6FE5 - chain A; structure by X-ray diffraction, 1.52 A resolution.

[Chain A]
Molecule: Glutamate carboxypeptidase 2
From: Homo sapiens
Notes: EC 3.4.17.21
UniProtKB: Q04609 (FOLH1_HUMAN); residue numbers follow UniProt; this construct covers 44-750
Amino-acid sequence (707 residues; row label = number of the first residue in the row):
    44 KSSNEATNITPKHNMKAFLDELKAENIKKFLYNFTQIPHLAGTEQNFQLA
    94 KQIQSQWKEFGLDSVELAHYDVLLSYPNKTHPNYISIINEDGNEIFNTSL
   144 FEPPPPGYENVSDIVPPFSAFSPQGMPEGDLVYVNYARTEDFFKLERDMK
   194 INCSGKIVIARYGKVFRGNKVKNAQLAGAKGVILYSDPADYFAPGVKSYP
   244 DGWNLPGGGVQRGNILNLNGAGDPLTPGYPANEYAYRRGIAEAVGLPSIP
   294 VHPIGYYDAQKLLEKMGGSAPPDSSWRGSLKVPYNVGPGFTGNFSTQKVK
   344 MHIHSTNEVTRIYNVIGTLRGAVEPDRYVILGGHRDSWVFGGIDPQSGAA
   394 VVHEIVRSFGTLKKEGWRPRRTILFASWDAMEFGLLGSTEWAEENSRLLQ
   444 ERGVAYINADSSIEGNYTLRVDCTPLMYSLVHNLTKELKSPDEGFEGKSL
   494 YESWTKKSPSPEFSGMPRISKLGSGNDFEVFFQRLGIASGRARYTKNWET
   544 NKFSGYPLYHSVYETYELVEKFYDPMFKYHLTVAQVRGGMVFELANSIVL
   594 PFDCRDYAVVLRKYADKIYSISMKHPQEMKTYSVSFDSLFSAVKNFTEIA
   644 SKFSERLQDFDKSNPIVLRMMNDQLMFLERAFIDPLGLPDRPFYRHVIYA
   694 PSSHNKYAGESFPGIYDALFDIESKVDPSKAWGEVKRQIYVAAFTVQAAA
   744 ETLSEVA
Unresolved in the structure: 44-54, 541-543
Construct notes: engineered mutation Met-424 (Glu in Q04609)
Glycans and other covalent adducts: N-acetylglucosamine (NAG) linked to Asn-76, Asn-121, Asn-140, Asn-195, Asn-459; glycan linked to Asn-476, Asn-638
Ion coordination: Ca2+: Thr-269, Tyr-272, Glu-433, Glu-436; Zn2+ site 1: His-377, Asp-387, Asp-453; Zn2+ site 2: Asp-387, Glu-425, His-553
Small-molecule neighbours: D6E ((2S)-2-[[(2S)-4-methyl-1-oxidanyl-1-oxidanylidene-pentan-2-yl]carbamoylamino]pentanedioic acid): Phe-209, Arg-210, Gly-256, Asn-257, Asp-387, Met-424, Glu-425, Gly-427, Leu-428, Asp-453, Gly-518, Asn-519, Arg-534, Arg-536, Lys-545, Phe-546, Gly-548, Tyr-552, His-553, Lys-699, Tyr-700
Curated features (UniProtKB/Swiss-Prot):
  - active site (Charge relay system): Ser-628, Asp-666, His-689
  - binding site (substrate): Arg-210, Asn-257, Ser-517, Gly-518, Asn-519, Arg-534 to Arg-536, Tyr-552, His-553, Lys-699, Tyr-700
  - binding site (Ca(2+)): Thr-269, Tyr-272, Glu-433, Glu-436
  - binding site (Zn(2+)): His-377, Asp-387, Glu-425, Asp-453, His-553
  - glycosylation (N-linked (GlcNAc...) asparagine): Asn-51, Asn-76, Asn-121, Asn-140, Asn-153, Asn-195, Asn-336, Asn-459, Asn-476, Asn-638
From the paper describing this entry:
  - binding site for D6E: Ser-454, Ser-517, Arg-534, Arg-536
  - binding site for D6E: Gly-518 (from molecular simulation)

[Summary]
Bound to chain A: compound D6E. N-acetylglucosamine is covalently linked to Asn-76, Asn-121, Asn-140, Asn-195,
Asn-459 and Asn-476 and 1 more. From UniProt: 3 active-site residues, 12 substrate-binding residues, 4
Ca2+-binding residues and 5 Zn2+-binding residues. From the paper: a binding site for D6E at Ser-454, Ser-517
and Arg-534 among others.
Chain A is Glutamate carboxypeptidase 2 (Homo sapiens); the structure, X-ray structure of human glutamate
carboxypeptidase II (GCPII) - the E424M inactive mutant, in complex with ..., was determined by X-ray
diffraction, deposited together with 6EZ9, 6F5L and 6ETY.
